Entry 9G8N (electron microscopy, 3.70 A resolution); this record covers chains X and M of the 13 polymer chains in the assembly.

== Chain X ==
Molecule: CrPV-IRES RNA
Sequence (44 nucleotides; numbered 1 to 44; the number before each row is that of its first residue):
     1 UUUUUUUUUU UUUUUUUUUU UUUUUUCUCC UCUUUUUUUU UUUU

== Chain M ==
Name: DIS3-like exonuclease 1
Organism: Homo sapiens
Notes: EC 3.1.13.1
Reference sequence: Q8TF46 (DI3L1_HUMAN); numbering as in UniProt (aligned over 1-1054)
Chain sequence (1056 residues; row label = number of the first residue in the row; numbers below 1 keep their minus sign (Gly-1 is residue -1)):
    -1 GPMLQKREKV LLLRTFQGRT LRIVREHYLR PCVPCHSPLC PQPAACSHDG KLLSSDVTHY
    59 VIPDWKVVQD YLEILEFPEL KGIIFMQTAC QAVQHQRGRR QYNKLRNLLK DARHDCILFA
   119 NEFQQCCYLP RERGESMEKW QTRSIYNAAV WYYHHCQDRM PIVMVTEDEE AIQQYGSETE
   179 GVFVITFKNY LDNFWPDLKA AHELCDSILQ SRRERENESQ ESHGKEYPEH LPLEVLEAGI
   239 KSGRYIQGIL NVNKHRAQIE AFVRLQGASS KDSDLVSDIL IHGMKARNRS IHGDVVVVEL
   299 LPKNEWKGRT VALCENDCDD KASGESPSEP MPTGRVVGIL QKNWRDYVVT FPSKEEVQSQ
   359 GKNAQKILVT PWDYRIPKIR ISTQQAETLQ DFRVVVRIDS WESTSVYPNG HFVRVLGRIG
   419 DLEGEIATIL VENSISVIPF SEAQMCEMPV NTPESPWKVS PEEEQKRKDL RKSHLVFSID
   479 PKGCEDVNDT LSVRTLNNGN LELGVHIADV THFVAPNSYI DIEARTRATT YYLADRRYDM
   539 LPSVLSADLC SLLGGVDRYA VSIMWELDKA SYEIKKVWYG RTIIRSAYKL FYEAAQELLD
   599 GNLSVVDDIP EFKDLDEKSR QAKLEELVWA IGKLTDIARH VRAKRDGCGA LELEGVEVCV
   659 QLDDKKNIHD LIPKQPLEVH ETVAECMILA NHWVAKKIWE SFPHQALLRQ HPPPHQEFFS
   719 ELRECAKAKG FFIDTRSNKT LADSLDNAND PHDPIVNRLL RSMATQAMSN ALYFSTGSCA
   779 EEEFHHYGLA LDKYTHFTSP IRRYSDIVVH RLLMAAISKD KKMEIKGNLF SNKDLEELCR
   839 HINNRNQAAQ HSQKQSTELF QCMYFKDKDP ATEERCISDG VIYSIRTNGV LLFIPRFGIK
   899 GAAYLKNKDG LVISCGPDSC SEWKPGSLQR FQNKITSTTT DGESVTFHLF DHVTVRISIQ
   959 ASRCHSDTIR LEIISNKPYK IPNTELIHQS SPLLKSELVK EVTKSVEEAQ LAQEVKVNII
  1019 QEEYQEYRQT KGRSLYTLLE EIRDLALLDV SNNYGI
Unresolved in the structure: -1 to 0, 264-275, 308-326, 602-613, 984-1015, 1051-1054
Construct notes: expression tag (-1 to 0); conflict Asn486 (Asp in Q8TF46)

== How chain X and chain M interact ==
Contacting residue pairs (68; chain X residue first):
  U25(X) - Thr13(M)  base contact
  U25(X) - Ile21(M)  base contact
  U26(X) - Leu11(M)  base contact
  U26(X) - Phe14(M)  phosphate contact
  U26(X) - Arg23(M)  hydrogen bond to the base
  C27(X) - Phe14(M)  sugar contact
  C27(X) - Gly96(M)  base contact
  C27(X) - Arg97(M)  base contact
  C27(X) - Lys364(M)  salt bridge to the phosphate
  U28(X) - Gly96(M)  base contact
  U28(X) - Arg378(M)  salt bridge to the phosphate
  C29(X) - Leu366(M)  base contact
  C29(X) - Val404(M)  hydrogen bond to the phosphate
  U31(X) - Gln256(M)  hydrogen bond to the sugar
  U31(X) - Pro369(M)  base contact
  U31(X) - Asp371(M)  base contact
  U31(X) - Ile374(M)  base contact
  U31(X) - Tyr405(M)  hydrogen bond to the phosphate
  U31(X) - His963(M)  base contact
  C32(X) - Gln256(M)  phosphate contact
  U33(X) - Lys252(M)  phosphate contact
  U33(X) - His253(M)  phosphate contact
  U33(X) - Tyr902(M)  sugar contact
  U34(X) - His253(M)  salt bridge to the phosphate
  U34(X) - Arg884(M)  hydrogen bond to the sugar
  U34(X) - Ala900(M)  base contact
  U34(X) - Tyr902(M)  hydrogen bond to the phosphate
  U35(X) - Asn251(M)  phosphate contact
  U35(X) - His253(M)  sugar contact
  U35(X) - Arg884(M)  base contact
  U36(X) - Asn251(M)  hydrogen bond to the phosphate
  U37(X) - Val250(M)  base contact
  U37(X) - Lys252(M)  base contact
  U37(X) - Phe260(M)  phosphate contact
  U37(X) - Arg262(M)  salt bridge to the phosphate
  U38(X) - Gln764(M)  phosphate contact
  U38(X) - His849(M)  hydrogen bond to the base
  U39(X) - Thr763(M)  phosphate contact
  U39(X) - Gln764(M)  phosphate contact
  U39(X) - Ala765(M)  hydrogen bond to the phosphate
  U39(X) - Met766(M)  phosphate contact
  U39(X) - Ser767(M)  hydrogen bond to the sugar
  U39(X) - Asn768(M)  hydrogen bond to the sugar
  U40(X) - Leu651(M)  base contact
  U40(X) - Arg707(M)  phosphate contact
  U40(X) - Thr763(M)  base contact
  U40(X) - Met766(M)  base contact
  U40(X) - Ala769(M)  sugar contact
  U40(X) - His784(M)  sugar contact
  U40(X) - Leu787(M)  base contact
  U41(X) - Leu651(M)  base contact
  U41(X) - Arg707(M)  salt bridge to the phosphate
  U42(X) - His678(M)  sugar contact
  U42(X) - Ala682(M)  sugar contact
  U42(X) - Tyr792(M)  phosphate contact
  U42(X) - His794(M)  salt bridge to the phosphate
  U43(X) - Pro479(M)  sugar contact
  U43(X) - Tyr590(M)  hydrogen bond to the sugar
  U43(X) - His678(M)  base contact
  U43(X) - Met685(M)  phosphate contact
  U44(X) - Asp478(M)  phosphate contact
  U44(X) - Pro479(M)  phosphate contact
  U44(X) - Cys482(M)  sugar contact
  U44(X) - Asp484(M)  sugar contact
  U44(X) - Asn486(M)  hydrogen bond to the phosphate
  U44(X) - Asp487(M)  phosphate contact
  U44(X) - Tyr530(M)  hydrogen bond to the sugar
  U44(X) - Arg800(M)  phosphate contact
Other interface residues (no listed pair), chain M (67 interface residues in all): Glu258, Arg307, Tyr372, Lys376, Ser403, Arg535, Leu649, Glu652, Val681, His709, Phe716, Gly786, Thr796, Gln848, Leu889

== Summary ==
19 residues of chain X face 67 of chain M across their interface; the contacts include 14 hydrogen bonds and 6
salt bridges. Polar pairs include U26(X)-Arg23(M), U38(X)-His849(M) and U31(X)-Gln256(M).
Here chain X is CrPV-IRES RNA and chain M is DIS3-like exonuclease 1 (Homo sapiens). Entry 9G8N (80S-bound
human Ski2-exosome complex) was determined by electron microscopy, deposited together with 9G8P, 9G8Q and
9G8R.
